Entry 7ZBT (electron microscopy, 3.30 A resolution); this record covers chains B and C of the 16 polymer chains in the assembly.

== Chain B (and C) ==
Name: Ribulose bisphosphate carboxylase large chain
From: Halothiobacillus neapolitanus
Notes: EC 4.1.1.39; chain C of this document is another copy of the same molecule, construct and numbering; everything in this record applies to it too
UniProtKB: O85040 (RBL1_HALNC); residues 1-473 here = UniProt positions 1-473
Chain sequence (473 residues; each row starts with the number of its first residue):
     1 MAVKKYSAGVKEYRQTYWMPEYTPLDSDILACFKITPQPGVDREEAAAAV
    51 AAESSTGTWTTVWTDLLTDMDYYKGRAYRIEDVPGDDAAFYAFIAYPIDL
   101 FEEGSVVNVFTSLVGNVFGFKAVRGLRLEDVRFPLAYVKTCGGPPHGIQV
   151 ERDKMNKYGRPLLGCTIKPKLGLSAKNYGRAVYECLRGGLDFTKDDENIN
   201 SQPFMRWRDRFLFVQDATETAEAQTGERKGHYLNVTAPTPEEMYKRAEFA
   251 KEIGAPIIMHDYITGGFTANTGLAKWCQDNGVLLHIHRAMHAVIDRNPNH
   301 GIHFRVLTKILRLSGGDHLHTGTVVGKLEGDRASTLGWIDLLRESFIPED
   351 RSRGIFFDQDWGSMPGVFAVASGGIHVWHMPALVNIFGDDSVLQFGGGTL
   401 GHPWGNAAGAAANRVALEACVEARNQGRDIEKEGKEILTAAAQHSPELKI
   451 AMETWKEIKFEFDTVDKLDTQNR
Disordered / not traced: 1-12, 457-473
UniProt features mapped onto this chain:
  - active site (Proton acceptor): Lys168, His287
  - binding site (substrate): Asn116, Thr166, Lys170, Arg288, His320, Ser372
  - binding site (Mg(2+)): Lys194, Asp196, Glu197
  - site: Lys327 (Transition state stabilizer)
  - modified residue: Lys194 (N6-carboxylysine)
  - mutagenesis: Tyr72 (Y72A: No longer binds N-repeats in CsoS2A; when associated with A-346 and 'A-96' in CbbS; Y72R: No longer binds N-repeats in CsoS2A), Phe346 (F346A: No longer binds N-repeats in CsoS2A; when associated with A-72 and 'A-96' in CbbS)
Reported in the primary citation:
  - post-translational modification sites: Lys194
  - catalytic residues: Lys194, His285, His287, His320

== Interface between chain B and chain C ==
Pairs across the interface (12):
  Ser174(B) - Asp153(C)
  Lys176(B) - Asp153(C)  hydrogen bond (side chain-backbone)
  Lys176(B) - Tyr158(C)  hydrogen bond
  Pro203(B) - Ser363(C)
  Arg206(B) - Gln278(C)
  Arg208(B) - Lys251(C)
  Arg208(B) - Asp279(C)  hydrogen bond (side chain-backbone)
  Arg208(B) - Asn280(C)  hydrogen bond (side chain-backbone)
  Arg208(B) - Gly281(C)
  Asp209(B) - Lys154(C)
  Leu212(B) - Lys154(C)
  Lys245(B) - Asp279(C)  salt bridge
Interface residues without a listed pair, chain B (9 interface residues in all): Phe213
Interface residues without a listed pair, chain C (13 interface residues in all): Pro145, His146, Val150, Asn156

== In short ==
Chain B and chain C form an interface of 9 and 13 residues respectively, with 4 hydrogen bonds and 1 salt
bridge. Among the polar pairs are Lys245(B)-Asp279(C), Lys176(B)-Asp153(C) and Lys176(B)-Tyr158(C). The paper
reports catalytic residues Lys194(B), His285(B) and His287(B) among others; a modification site at Lys194(B).
Chain B and chain C are both Ribulose bisphosphate carboxylase large chain (Halothiobacillus neapolitanus);
the structure, Subtomogram averaging of Rubisco from native Halothiobacillus carboxysomes, was determined by
electron microscopy, deposited together with 7ZC1.
